1DQM - chains L and H; structure by X-ray diffraction, 2.10 A resolution.

# Chain L
Molecule: Anti-lysozyme antibody hyhel-63 (light chain)
Organism: Mus musculus
Notes: fragment: fab fragment; antibody fragment or engineered binder
Amino-acid sequence (214 residues; numbered 1 to 214; the number before each row is that of its first residue):
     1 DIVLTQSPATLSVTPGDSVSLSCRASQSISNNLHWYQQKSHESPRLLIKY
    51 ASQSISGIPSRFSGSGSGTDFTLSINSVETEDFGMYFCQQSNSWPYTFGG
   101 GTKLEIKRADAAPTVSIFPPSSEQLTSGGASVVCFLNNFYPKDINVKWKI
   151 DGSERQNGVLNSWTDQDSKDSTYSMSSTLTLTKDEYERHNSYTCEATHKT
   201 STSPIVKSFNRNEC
Cystine bridges: Cys-23/Cys-88, Cys-134/Cys-194

# Chain H
Molecule: Anti-lysozyme antibody hyhel-63 (heavy chain)
Organism: Mus musculus
Notes: fragment: fab fragment; antibody fragment or engineered binder
Amino-acid sequence (210 residues; numbered 1 to 221; 11 numbers in that range are skipped by the numbering (no residue carries them; nothing is unmodelled there); the number before each row is that of its first residue):
     1 EVQLQESGPSLVKPSQTLSLTCSVTGDSVTSDYWSWIRKFPGNKLEYMGY
    51 ISYSGSTYYHPSLKSRISITRDTSKNQYYLQLNSVTTEDTATYYCASWGG
   101 DVWGAGTTVTVSSAKTTAPSVYPLAPVCGDTTGSSVTLGCLVKGYFPEPV
   151 TL
   154 TW
   160 NSGSLSSG
   169 VHTFPAVLQS
   181 DLYTLSSSVTVTSS
   196 TWP
   200 SQSIT
   206 CNVAHPASSTKVDKKI
Unresolved in the structure: 1
Cystine bridges: Cys-22/Cys-95, Cys-140/Cys-206

# Chain L / chain H interface
Cross-chain cystine bridges: Cys-214(L)/Cys-128(H)
Contacting residue pairs (67; chain L residue first):
  Tyr-36(L) with Gly-99(H); Gly-100(H); Trp-103(H)
  Gln-38(L) with Lys-39(H), hydrogen bond; Tyr-94(H), hydrogen bond
  Ser-43(L) with Tyr-94(H); Gly-104(H), hydrogen bond (side chain-backbone); Ala-105(H), hydrogen bond (side chain-backbone); Gly-106(H)
  Pro-44(L) with Trp-103(H)
  Leu-46(L) with Gly-99(H); Gly-100(H)
  Met-85(L) with Asn-43(H)
  Phe-87(L) with Asn-43(H); Leu-45(H), hydrophobic
  Trp-94(L) with Tyr-50(H), hydrophobic; Tyr-58(H); Tyr-59(H), hydrogen bond (side chain-backbone); His-60(H); Pro-61(H)
  Pro-95(L) with His-60(H); Pro-61(H)
  Tyr-96(L) with Tyr-47(H), hydrophobic; Trp-98(H)
  Phe-98(L) with Leu-45(H), hydrophobic; Glu-46(H); Tyr-47(H)
  Gly-100(L) with Asn-43(H)
  Ser-116(L) with Thr-137(H)
  Ile-117(L) with Val-127(H)
  Phe-118(L) with Leu-124(H); Ala-125(H); Pro-126(H); Thr-137(H)
  Pro-119(L) with Val-127(H)
  Ser-121(L) with Tyr-122(H); Pro-123(H)
  Glu-123(L) with Tyr-122(H); Pro-123(H)
  Gln-124(L) with Tyr-122(H); Lys-143(H)
  Ser-127(L) with Tyr-122(H)
  Ser-131(L) with Leu-141(H)
  Val-133(L) with Leu-124(H), hydrophobic
  Phe-135(L) with Phe-172(H), hydrophobic; Ser-186(H); Ser-187(H); Ser-188(H)
  Asn-137(L) with His-170(H); Phe-172(H); Ser-188(H), hydrogen bond
  Asn-138(L) with His-170(H), hydrogen bond
  Asn-161(L) with Val-175(H)
  Ser-162(L) with Phe-172(H); Pro-173(H), hydrogen bond (side chain-backbone)
  Trp-163(L) with Pro-173(H)
  Thr-164(L) with Thr-171(H); Phe-172(H)
  Ser-174(L) with His-170(H), hydrogen bond; Phe-172(H)
  Met-175(L) with Phe-172(H)
  Ser-176(L) with Phe-172(H); Ser-186(H), hydrogen bond
  Thr-180(L) with Gln-177(H), hydrogen bond
  Lys-207(L) with Asp-130(H), salt bridge
  Phe-209(L) with Val-127(H), hydrophobic
  Cys-214(L) with Cys-128(H), disulfide
Also at the interface, not in a pair above, chain L (39 interface residues in all): Glu-42, Val-115, Leu-160
Also at the interface, not in a pair above, chain H (46 interface residues in all): Ile-37, Gly-49, Asp-101, Gly-129, Leu-138, Gly-139, Leu-176, Lys-219

# Overview
39 residues of chain L and 46 residues of chain H are in contact, with 1 disulfide bond, 11 hydrogen bonds and
1 salt bridge. Polar pairs include Lys-207(L)/Asp-130(H), Gln-38(L)/Lys-39(H) and Gln-38(L)/Tyr-94(H).
Chain L is Anti-lysozyme antibody hyhel-63 (light chain) and chain H is Anti-lysozyme antibody hyhel-63 (heavy
chain), both from Mus musculus; the structure, Crystal structure of anti-lysozyme antibody, was determined by
X-ray diffraction together with 1DQQ from the same study.
